PDB entry 6B0X | electron microscopy, 3.80 A resolution | chains A and G of the 14 polymer chains in the assembly

== Chain A (and G) ==
Protein: Major head protein
From: Staphylococcus phage 80alpha
Notes: chain G of this document is another copy of the same molecule, construct and numbering; everything in this record applies to it too
UniProtKB: A4ZFB3 (A4ZFB3_9CAUD); residues 1-324 here = UniProt positions 1-324
Amino-acid sequence (324 residues; row label = number of the first residue in the row):
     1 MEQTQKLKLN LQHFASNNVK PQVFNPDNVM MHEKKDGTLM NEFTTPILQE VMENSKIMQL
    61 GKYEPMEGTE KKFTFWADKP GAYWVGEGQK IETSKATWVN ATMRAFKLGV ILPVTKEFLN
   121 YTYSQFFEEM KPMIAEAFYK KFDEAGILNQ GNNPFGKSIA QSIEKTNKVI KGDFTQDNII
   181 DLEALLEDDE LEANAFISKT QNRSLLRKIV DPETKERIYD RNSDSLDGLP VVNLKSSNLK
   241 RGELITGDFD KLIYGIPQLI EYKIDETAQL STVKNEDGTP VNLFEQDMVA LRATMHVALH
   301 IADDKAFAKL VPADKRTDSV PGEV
Not modelled in the structure: 1-25, 310-324
Swiss-Prot annotation at these positions:
  - mutagenesis: Glu2 to Phe14 (Wild-type phage titer and viability), Phe14 (F14A: Wild-type phage titer and viability, protein is mostly unprocessed), Met52 (M52Q: Defective in producing infectious virions)
Reported in the primary citation:
  - mutagenesis - M52L, Y123C: unchanged growth
  - mutagenesis - M52Q: abolished growth

== Chain A / chain G interface ==
Residue-residue contacts (10):
  Arg104(A) - Pro280(G)
  Tyr262(A) - Lys263(G)
  Ile264(A) - Ile264(G)  hydrophobic
  Ile264(A) - Asp265(G)
  Ile264(A) - Pro280(G)  hydrophobic
  Asp265(A) - Asp265(G)
  Thr267(A) - Asn275(G)
  Met288(A) - Pro280(G)
  Met288(A) - Val281(G)
  Met288(A) - Leu283(G)  hydrophobic
Other interface residues (no listed pair), chain A (8 interface residues in all): Ile260, Glu266

== Overview ==
8 residues of chain A face 7 of chain G across their interface. From UniProt: 14 mutagenesis sites on chain A.
The paper reports that M52Q of chain A abolishes growth; M52L and Y123C of chain A leave growth unchanged.
Both chains are Major head protein (Staphylococcus phage 80alpha). Entry 6B0X (Capsid protein and C-terminal
part of scaffolding protein in the Staphylococcus aureus phage 80alpha procapsid) was determined by electron
microscopy (same publication as 6B23).
